PDB entry 7EBC | X-ray diffraction, 2.30 A resolution | chains B and C of the 4 polymer chains in the assembly

[Chain B (and C)]
Protein: Isocitrate lyase
Source organism: Saccharomyces cerevisiae
Notes: EC 4.1.3.1; chain C of this document is another copy of the same molecule, construct and numbering; everything in this record applies to it too
Reference sequence: P28240 (ACEA_YEAST); numbering as in UniProt (aligned over 1-557)
Amino-acid sequence (563 residues; each row starts with the number of its first residue; numbers below 1 keep their minus sign (His-5 is residue -5)):
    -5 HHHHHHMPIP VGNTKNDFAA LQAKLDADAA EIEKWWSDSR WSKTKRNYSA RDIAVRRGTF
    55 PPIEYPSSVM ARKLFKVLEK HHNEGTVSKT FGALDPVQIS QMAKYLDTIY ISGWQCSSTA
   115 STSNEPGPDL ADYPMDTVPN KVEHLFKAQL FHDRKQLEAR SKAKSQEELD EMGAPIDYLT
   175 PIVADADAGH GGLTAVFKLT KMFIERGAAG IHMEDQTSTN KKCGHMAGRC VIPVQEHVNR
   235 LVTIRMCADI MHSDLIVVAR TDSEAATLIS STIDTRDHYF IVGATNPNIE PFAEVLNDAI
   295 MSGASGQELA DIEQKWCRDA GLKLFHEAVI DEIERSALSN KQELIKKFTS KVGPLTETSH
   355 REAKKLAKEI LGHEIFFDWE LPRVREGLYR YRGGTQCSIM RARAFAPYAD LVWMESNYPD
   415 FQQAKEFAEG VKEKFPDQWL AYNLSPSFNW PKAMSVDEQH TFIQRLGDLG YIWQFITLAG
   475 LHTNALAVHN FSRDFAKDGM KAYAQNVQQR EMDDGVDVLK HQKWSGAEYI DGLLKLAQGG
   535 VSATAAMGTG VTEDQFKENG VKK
Not modelled in the structure: -5 to 9, 537-557 (chain C: -5 to 9, 533-557)
Differences from the reference sequence: expression tag (-5 to 0)
Metal / ion sites: Mg2+ near Asp179 (its only coordinating residue here)
UniProt features mapped onto this chain:
  - active site: Cys217 (Proton acceptor)
  - binding site (substrate): Ser106 to Trp108, Gly218, His219, Arg254, Asn437 to Ser441, Thr471
  - binding site (Mg(2+)): Asp179
  - modified residue: Thr53 (Phosphothreonine)
  - mutagenesis: Thr53 (T53A: Abolishes short-term enzyme inactivation by glucose addition), Lys216 (K216R: Reduces activity by 45%; when associated with L-220), Met220 (M220L: Reduces activity by 45%; when associated with R-216)

[Interface between chain B and chain C]
Contacting residue pairs (104; chain B residue first):
  Asn10(B) - Arg154(C)  hydrogen bond
  Asn10(B) - Gln160(C)  hydrogen bond (backbone-side chain)
  Asn10(B) - Leu163(C)
  Asn10(B) - Asp164(C)
  Asn10(B) - Gly167(C)  hydrogen bond (side chain-backbone)
  Asn10(B) - Ala168(C)
  Asn10(B) - Pro169(C)
  Asp11(B) - Gln160(C)
  Phe12(B) - Ala157(C)
  Phe12(B) - Lys158(C)
  Phe12(B) - Ser159(C)
  Phe12(B) - Gln160(C)  hydrogen bond (backbone-side chain)
  Phe12(B) - Leu163(C)  hydrophobic
  Leu15(B) - Leu151(C)  hydrophobic
  Leu15(B) - Arg154(C)
  Tyr42(B) - Leu530(C)  hydrophobic
  Asp46(B) - Leu530(C)
  Ala48(B) - Leu151(C)
  Val49(B) - Glu152(C)  hydrogen bond (backbone-backbone)
  Val49(B) - Ser155(C)
  Arg50(B) - Arg148(C)
  Arg50(B) - Tyr523(C)  hydrogen bond (backbone-side chain)
  Arg50(B) - Gly526(C)  hydrogen bond (side chain-backbone)
  Arg50(B) - Leu527(C)
  Arg50(B) - Leu530(C)
  Arg51(B) - Arg148(C)
  Gly52(B) - Asp147(C)
  Gly52(B) - Arg148(C)
  Gly52(B) - Leu151(C)
  Thr53(B) - Asp147(C)  hydrogen bond
  Thr53(B) - Leu173(C)
  Phe54(B) - Pro60(C)
  Phe54(B) - Val63(C)  hydrophobic
  Phe54(B) - Met64(C)  hydrophobic
  Phe54(B) - Leu144(C)  hydrophobic
  Phe54(B) - Asp147(C)
  Ile57(B) - Pro60(C)  hydrophobic
  Pro60(B) - Phe54(C)
  Pro60(B) - Ile57(C)  hydrophobic
  Val63(B) - Phe54(C)  hydrophobic
  Met64(B) - Phe54(C)  hydrophobic
  Lys141(B) - Glu199(C)  salt bridge
  Leu144(B) - Phe54(C)  hydrophobic
  Asp147(B) - Gly52(C)
  Asp147(B) - Thr53(C)  hydrogen bond
  Asp147(B) - Phe54(C)
  Arg148(B) - Arg50(C)
  Arg148(B) - Gly52(C)
  Arg148(B) - Lys195(C)
  Leu151(B) - Leu15(C)  hydrophobic
  Leu151(B) - Ala48(C)
  Leu151(B) - Gly52(C)
  Glu152(B) - Val49(C)
  Arg154(B) - Asn10(C)  hydrogen bond
  Arg154(B) - Leu15(C)
  Ser155(B) - Val49(C)
  Ala157(B) - Phe12(C)
  Lys158(B) - Phe12(C)
  Ser159(B) - Phe12(C)
  Gln160(B) - Asn10(C)  hydrogen bond (side chain-backbone)
  Gln160(B) - Asp11(C)
  Gln160(B) - Phe12(C)  hydrogen bond (side chain-backbone)
  Leu163(B) - Asn10(C)  hydrogen bond (backbone-side chain)
  Leu163(B) - Phe12(C)  hydrophobic
  Asp164(B) - Asn10(C)
  Gly167(B) - Asn10(C)  hydrogen bond (backbone-side chain)
  Pro169(B) - Asn10(C)
  Leu173(B) - Thr53(C)
  Leu173(B) - Phe54(C)  hydrophobic
  Leu187(B) - Leu528(C)  hydrophobic
  Leu187(B) - Gln532(C)
  Thr188(B) - Ile524(C)
  Thr188(B) - Leu528(C)
  Phe191(B) - Leu527(C)  hydrophobic
  Lys195(B) - Arg148(C)
  Glu199(B) - Lys141(C)  salt bridge
  Asn233(B) - Ala531(C)
  Asn233(B) - Gln532(C)
  Thr237(B) - Ala531(C)
  Met240(B) - Leu527(C)
  Met240(B) - Leu530(C)  hydrophobic
  Ile244(B) - Leu527(C)  hydrophobic
  Tyr523(B) - Arg50(C)  hydrogen bond (side chain-backbone)
  Ile524(B) - Thr188(C)
  Gly526(B) - Arg50(C)  hydrogen bond (backbone-side chain)
  Leu527(B) - Arg50(C)
  Leu527(B) - Phe191(C)  hydrophobic
  Leu527(B) - Met240(C)
  Leu528(B) - Leu187(C)  hydrophobic
  Leu528(B) - Thr188(C)
  Leu530(B) - Tyr42(C)  hydrophobic
  Leu530(B) - Asp46(C)
  Leu530(B) - Arg50(C)
  Leu530(B) - Met240(C)  hydrophobic
  Ala531(B) - Asn233(C)
  Ala531(B) - Val236(C)
  Ala531(B) - Thr237(C)
  Gln532(B) - Leu187(C)
  Gln532(B) - Asn233(C)
  Gly534(B) - Asn41(C)
  Gly534(B) - Gln229(C)
  Val535(B) - Gln229(C)
  Ser536(B) - Gln229(C)  hydrogen bond
  Ser536(B) - Arg270(C)
Interface residues without a listed pair, chain B (63 interface residues in all): Gln16, Leu19, Asn41, Ile47, Pro55, Phe140, Ala168, Val236, Gly533
Interface residues without a listed pair, chain C (63 interface residues in all): Gln16, Leu19, Ile47, Arg51, Pro55, Phe140, Ile244, Asp268, Tyr402

[In short]
Chain B and chain C each contribute 63 residues to their interface, with 17 hydrogen bonds and 2 salt bridges.
Among the polar pairs are Lys141(B)-Glu199(C), Asn10(B)-Arg154(C) and Asn10(B)-Gln160(C).
Chain B and chain C are both Isocitrate lyase (Saccharomyces cerevisiae); the structure, Crystal structure of
Isocitrate lyase-1 from Saccaromyces cervisiae, was determined by X-ray diffraction.
